Entry 8IAM (electron microscopy, 3.10 A resolution); this record covers chains A and H of the 8 polymer chains in the assembly.

Chain A:
Molecule: Chimera of Long chain base biosynthesis protein 1 and Serine palmitoyltransferase 1
Source organism: Arabidopsis thaliana
Notes: EC 2.3.1.50
UniProt: chimeric construct of Q94IB8, P25045: residues 25-101 from Q94IB8 (LCB1_ARATH) positions 1-77 (UniProt number = residue number - 24); residues 102-558 from P25045 positions 102-558 (same numbers)
Sequence (534 residues; each row starts with the number of its first residue):
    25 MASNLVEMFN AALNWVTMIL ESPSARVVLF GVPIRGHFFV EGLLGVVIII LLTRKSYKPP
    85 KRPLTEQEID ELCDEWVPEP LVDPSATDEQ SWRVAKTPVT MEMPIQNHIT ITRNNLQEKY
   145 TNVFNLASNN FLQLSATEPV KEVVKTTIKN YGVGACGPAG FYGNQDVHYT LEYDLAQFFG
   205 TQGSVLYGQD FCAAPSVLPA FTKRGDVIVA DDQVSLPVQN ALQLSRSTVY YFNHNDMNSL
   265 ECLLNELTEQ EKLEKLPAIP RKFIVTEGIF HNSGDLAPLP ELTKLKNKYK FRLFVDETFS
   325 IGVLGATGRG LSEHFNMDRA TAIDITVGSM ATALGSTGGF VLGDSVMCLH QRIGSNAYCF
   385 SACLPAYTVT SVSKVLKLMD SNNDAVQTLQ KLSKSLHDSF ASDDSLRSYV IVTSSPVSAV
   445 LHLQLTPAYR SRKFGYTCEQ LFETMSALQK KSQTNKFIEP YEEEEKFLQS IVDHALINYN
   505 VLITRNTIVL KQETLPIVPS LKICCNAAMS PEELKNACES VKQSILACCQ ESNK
Disordered / not traced: 25-59, 555-558
Curated features (UniProtKB/Swiss-Prot):
  - modified residue: T121 (Phosphothreonine)
Ligand contacts: pyridoxal phosphate (PLP): F384, S385, A386

Chain H:
Molecule: Protein ORM2
Source organism: Saccharomyces cerevisiae
UniProt: Q06144 (ORM2_YEAST); numbering as in UniProt (aligned over 1-216)
Sequence (216 residues; row label = number of the first residue in the row):
     1 MIDRTKNESP AFEESPLTPN VSNLKPFPSQ SNKISTPVTD HRRRRDDDVI SHVEQETFED
    61 ENDQQMLPNM NATWVDQRGA WLIHIVVIVL LRLFYSLFGS TPKWTWTLTN MTYIIGFYIM
   121 FHLVKGTPFD FNGGAYDNLT MWEQINDETL YTPTRKFLLI VPIVLFLISN QYYRNDMTLF
   181 LSNLAVTVLI GVVPKLGITH RLRISIPGIT GRAQIS
Disordered / not traced: 1-56, 206-216
Differences from the reference sequence: engineered mutation D46 (Ser in Q06144), D47 (Ser in Q06144), D48 (Ser in Q06144)
Curated features (UniProtKB/Swiss-Prot):
  - modified residue: S9 (Phosphoserine), S15 (Phosphoserine), T18 (Phosphothreonine), S22 (Phosphoserine), S29 (Phosphoserine), S51 (Phosphoserine)
  - mutagenesis: S9 (S9A: Induces dysregulation of sphingolipid synthesis; when associated with A-15, A-18, A-36 and 46-A--A-48), S15 (S15A: Induces dysregulation of sphingolipid synthesis; when associated with A-9, A-18, A-36 and 46-A--A-48), T18 (T18A: Induces dysregulation of sphingolipid synthesis; when associated with A-9, A-15, A-36 and 46-A--A-48), T36 (T36A: Induces dysregulation of sphingolipid synthesis; when associated with A-9, A-15, A-18 and 46-A--A-48)
Ligand contacts: Z1T (N-[(2S,3R,4E)-1,3-dihydroxyoctadec-4-en-2-yl]tetracosanamide): N71, W74, I83, H84, V87, L91, T112, Y113, G116, F117, I119, M120, F121, V124, P128, M141

Interface between chain A and chain H:
Pairs across the interface (16; chain A residue first):
  L68(A) with F166(H), hydrophobic; L167(H), hydrophobic
  I72(A) with I163(H), hydrophobic
  L75(A) with Y151(H), hydrophobic; L159(H), hydrophobic
  L76(A) with K156(H)
  R78(A) with Y151(H); K156(H), hydrogen bond (backbone-side chain)
  S80(A) with L150(H); Y151(H)
  Y81(A) with T149(H); L150(H), hydrogen bond (backbone-backbone); G197(H)
  K82(A) with E148(H); T149(H)
  P83(A) with E148(H)
Interface residues without a listed pair, chain A (13 interface residues in all): H61, V64, V71, K79
Interface residues without a listed pair, chain H (17 interface residues in all): D147, I160, V164, R174, F180, L184, L196

In short:
Chain A and chain H form an interface of 13 and 17 residues respectively, with 2 hydrogen bonds. Polar
contacts include R78(A)-K156(H) and Y81(A)-L150(H). Bound to chain A: pyridoxal phosphate. Chain H binds
compound Z1T. Curated annotation (UniProt) lists 4 mutagenesis sites on chain H.
Here chain A is Chimera of Long chain base biosynthesis protein 1 and Serine palmitoyltransferase 1
(Arabidopsis thaliana) and chain H is Protein ORM2 (Saccharomyces cerevisiae). Entry 8IAM (Cryo-EM structure
of the yeast SPT-ORM2 (ORM2-S3D) complex) was determined by electron microscopy (same publication as 8IAJ and
8IAK).
